PDB entry 7ZAN | X-ray diffraction, 5.06 A resolution (low resolution: residue-level contacts below are approximate; hydrogen-bond / salt-bridge calls are withheld) | chains A and D of the 4 polymer chains in the assembly

# Chain A
Protein: Interleukin-17A
From: Homo sapiens
Notes: fragment: il-17a
Reference sequence: Q16552 (IL17_HUMAN); residue numbers follow UniProt; this construct covers 34-155
Chain sequence (123 residues; numbered 33 to 155; the number before each row is that of its first residue):
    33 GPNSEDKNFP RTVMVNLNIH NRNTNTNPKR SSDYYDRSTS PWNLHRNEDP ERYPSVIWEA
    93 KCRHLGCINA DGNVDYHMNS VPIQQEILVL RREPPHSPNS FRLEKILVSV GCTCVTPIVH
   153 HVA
Unresolved in the structure: 33-36, 59-63
Disulfide bonds: Cys-94/Cys-144, Cys-99/Cys-146
Construct notes: expression tag (33); engineered mutation Asp-68 (Asn in Q16552), Ser-129 (Cys in Q16552)

# Chain D
Protein: Isoform 2 of Interleukin-17 receptor C
From: Homo sapiens
Notes: fragment: Extracellular domain
Reference sequence: Q8NAC3 (I17RC_HUMAN), isoform Q8NAC3-2; numbering as in UniProt (aligned over 21-467)
Chain sequence (453 residues; row label = number of the first residue in the row):
    21 LERLVGPQDA THCSPGLSCR LWDSDILCLP GDIVPAPGPV LAPTHLQTEL VLRCQKETDC
    81 DLCLRVAVHL AVHGHWEEPE DEEKFGGAAD SGVEEPRNAS LQAQVVLSFQ AYPTARCVLL
   141 EVQVPAALVQ FGQSVGSVVY DCFEAALGSE VRIWSYTQPR YEKELNHTQQ LPDCRGLEVW
   201 NSIPSCWALP WLNVSADGDN VHLVLNVSEE QHFGLSLYWN QVQGPPKPRW HKNLTGPQII
   261 TLNHTDLVPC LCIQVWPLEP DSVRTNICPF REDPRAHQNL WQAARLRLLT LQSWLLDAPC
   321 SLPAEAALCW RAPGGDPCQP LVPPLSWENV TVDKVLEFPL LKGHPNLCVQ VNSSEKLQLQ
   381 ECLWADSLGP LKDDVLLLET RGPQDNRSLC ALEPSGCTSL PSKASTRAAR LGEYLLQDLQ
   441 SGQCLQLWDD DLGALWACPM DKYIHKREFR HDS
Unresolved in the structure: 96-117, 465-473
Disulfide bonds: Cys-33/Cys-39, Cys-48/Cys-137, Cys-74/Cys-80, Cys-83/Cys-162, Cys-194/Cys-206, Cys-270/Cys-320, Cys-272/Cys-288, Cys-329/Cys-338, Cys-368/Cys-382, Cys-410/Cys-417, Cys-444/Cys-458
Covalent attachments: N-acetylglucosamine (NAG) linked to Asn-213, Asn-226, Asn-349
Construct notes: conflict Arg-307 (Gln in Q8NAC3); expression tag (468-473)
What the authors report for this chain:
  - post-translational modification sites: Asn-213, Asn-226, Asn-349

# How chain A and chain D interact
Pairs across the interface (31):
  Leu-49(A) / Ile-46(D)
  Leu-49(A) / Leu-47(D)
  Asn-50(A) / Ser-44(D)
  Asn-50(A) / Ile-46(D)
  Ile-51(A) / Ser-44(D)
  Ile-51(A) / Asp-45(D)
  Asn-53(A) / Asp-45(D)
  Asn-53(A) / Arg-136(D)
  Asn-57(A) / Arg-136(D)
  Ser-64(A) / Tyr-132(D)
  Ser-64(A) / Pro-133(D)
  Asp-65(A) / Gly-168(D)
  Tyr-66(A) / Asp-281(D)
  Arg-69(A) / Asp-281(D)
  Pro-82(A) / Leu-49(D)
  Pro-82(A) / Pro-50(D)
  Arg-84(A) / Leu-49(D)
  Tyr-85(A) / Leu-47(D)
  Pro-86(A) / Gln-130(D)
  Ser-87(A) / Gln-130(D)
  Val-88(A) / Gln-130(D)
  Trp-90(A) / Ala-131(D)
  Trp-90(A) / Tyr-132(D)
  Trp-90(A) / Pro-133(D)
  Leu-122(A) / Leu-47(D)
  Arg-124(A) / Leu-49(D)
  Arg-124(A) / Pro-50(D)
  Arg-124(A) / Gly-51(D)
  His-128(A) / Gly-51(D)
  His-128(A) / Asp-52(D)
  Phe-133(A) / Leu-49(D)
Other interface residues (no listed pair), chain A (22 interface residues in all): Thr-56, Leu-76
Other interface residues (no listed pair), chain D (21 interface residues in all): Trp-42, Asp-43, Cys-48, Thr-134, Ala-135, Asp-193

# In short
The interface between chain A and chain D involves 22 residues on one side and 21 on the other. Covalently
linked N-acetylglucosamine: at Asn-213(D), Asn-226(D) and Asn-349(D). The paper reports modification sites
Asn-213(D), Asn-226(D) and Asn-349(D).
Here chain A is Interleukin-17A and chain D is Isoform 2 of Interleukin-17 receptor C, both from Homo sapiens.
Entry 7ZAN (Crystal Structure of human IL-17A in complex with IL-17RA and IL-17RC) was determined by X-ray
diffraction (same publication as 5N9B).
